Entry 5S5Z (X-ray diffraction, 2.55 A resolution); this record covers chains A and E of the 6 polymer chains in the assembly.

[Chain A]
Molecule: Tubulin alpha-1B chain
Organism: Bos taurus
UniProt: P81947 (TBA1B_BOVIN); residues 1-451 here = UniProt positions 1-451
Sequence (451 residues; each row starts with the number of its first residue):
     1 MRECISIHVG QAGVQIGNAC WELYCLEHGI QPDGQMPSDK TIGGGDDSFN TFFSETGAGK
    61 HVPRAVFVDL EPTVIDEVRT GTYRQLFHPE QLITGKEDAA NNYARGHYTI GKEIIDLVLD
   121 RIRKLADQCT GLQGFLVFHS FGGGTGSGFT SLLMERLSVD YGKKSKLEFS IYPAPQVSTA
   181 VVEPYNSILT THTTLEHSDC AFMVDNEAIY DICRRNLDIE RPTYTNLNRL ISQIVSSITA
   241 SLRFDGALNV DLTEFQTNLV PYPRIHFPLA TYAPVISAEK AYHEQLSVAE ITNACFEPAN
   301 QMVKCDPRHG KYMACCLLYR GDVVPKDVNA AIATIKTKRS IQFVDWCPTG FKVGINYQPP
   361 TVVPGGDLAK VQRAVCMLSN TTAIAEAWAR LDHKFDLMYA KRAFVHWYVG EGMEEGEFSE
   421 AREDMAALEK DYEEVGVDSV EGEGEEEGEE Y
Disordered / not traced: 439-451
Metal / ion sites: Ca2+: Asp39, Thr41, Glu55
Ligand contacts: GTP (guanosine-5'-triphosphate): Gly10, Gln11, Ala12, Gln15, Ile16, Asp69, Asp98, Ala99, Ala100, Asn101, Ser140, Gly142, Gly143, Gly144, Thr145, Gly146, Ile171, Pro173, Val177, Ser178, Glu183, Asn206, Tyr224, Leu227, Asn228, Ile231

[Chain E]
Molecule: Stathmin-4
Organism: Rattus norvegicus
UniProt: P63043 (STMN4_RAT); residues 5-145 here correspond to UniProt positions 49-189 (UniProt number = residue number + 44)
Sequence (143 residues; numbered 3 to 145; the number before each row is that of its first residue):
     3 MADMEVIELN KCTSGQSFEV ILKPPSFDGV PEFNASLPRR RDPSLEEIQK KLEAAEERRK
    63 YQEAELLKHL AEKREHEREV IQKAIEENNN FIKMAKEKLA QKMESNKENR EAHLAAMLER
   123 LQEKDKHAEE VRKNKELKEE ASR
Disordered / not traced: 3-5, 29-43, 144-145
Construct notes: initiating methionine (3); expression tag (4)
UniProt features mapped onto this chain:
  - modified residue: Ser46 (Phosphoserine)

[Chain A / chain E interface]
Residue-residue contacts (63; chain A residue first):
  His107(A) - Leu54(E)
  Tyr108(A) - Leu54(E)  hydrophobic
  Tyr108(A) - Ala57(E)  hydrophobic
  Thr109(A) - Arg61(E)  hydrogen bond
  Lys112(A) - Glu55(E)
  Lys112(A) - Glu58(E)  salt bridge
  Leu152(A) - Ile50(E)  hydrophobic
  Glu155(A) - Ile50(E)
  Arg156(A) - Leu47(E)
  Arg156(A) - Gln51(E)
  Val159(A) - Pro45(E)
  Val159(A) - Leu47(E)
  His197(A) - Asp44(E)  salt bridge
  His197(A) - Pro45(E)
  Asp245(A) - Cys14(E)
  Asp245(A) - Ser16(E)  hydrogen bond (backbone-side chain)
  Ala247(A) - Asn12(E)
  Ala247(A) - Ser19(E)
  Leu248(A) - Ser19(E)
  Pro325(A) - Gln18(E)
  Pro325(A) - Phe20(E)  hydrophobic
  Val328(A) - Phe20(E)  hydrophobic
  Asn329(A) - Met6(E)
  Asn329(A) - Val8(E)
  Asn329(A) - Phe20(E)
  Asn329(A) - Val22(E)
  Ile332(A) - Val22(E)  hydrophobic
  Lys336(A) - Leu24(E)
  Asp345(A) - Pro27(E)
  Asp345(A) - Ser28(E)  hydrogen bond (backbone-backbone)
  Trp346(A) - Pro27(E)
  Cys347(A) - Pro27(E)
  Pro348(A) - Lys25(E)
  Pro348(A) - Pro27(E)
  Thr349(A) - Ile23(E)
  Thr349(A) - Leu24(E)  hydrogen bond (backbone-backbone)
  Thr349(A) - Lys25(E)  hydrogen bond (backbone-backbone)
  Gly350(A) - Val22(E)
  Phe351(A) - Glu21(E)
  Phe351(A) - Val22(E)  hydrogen bond (backbone-backbone)
  Phe351(A) - Leu24(E)  hydrophobic
  Lys352(A) - Phe20(E)
  Lys352(A) - Glu21(E)  salt bridge
  Val353(A) - Ser19(E)
  Val353(A) - Phe20(E)  hydrogen bond (backbone-backbone)
  Gly354(A) - Gln18(E)
  Gly354(A) - Ser19(E)
  Ile355(A) - Gly17(E)
  Ile355(A) - Gln18(E)  hydrogen bond (backbone-backbone)
  Asn356(A) - Ser16(E)
  Tyr357(A) - Cys14(E)
  Tyr357(A) - Thr15(E)
  Tyr357(A) - Ser16(E)  hydrogen bond (backbone-backbone)
  Tyr357(A) - Gly17(E)
  Tyr357(A) - Gln18(E)  hydrogen bond
  Val409(A) - Gln64(E)  hydrogen bond (backbone-side chain)
  Gly410(A) - Arg61(E)
  Gly410(A) - Gln64(E)
  Glu411(A) - Arg61(E)  hydrogen bond (backbone-side chain)
  Gly412(A) - Ala57(E)
  Gly412(A) - Arg60(E)  hydrogen bond (backbone-side chain)
  Gly412(A) - Arg61(E)
  Glu414(A) - Arg60(E)
Also at the interface, not in a pair above, chain A (40 interface residues in all): Asp116, Ser158, Glu196, Gly246, Ala333
Also at the interface, not in a pair above, chain E (33 interface residues in all): Leu11, Pro26, Ser46, Lys53

[In short]
40 residues of chain A face 33 of chain E across their interface, with 13 hydrogen bonds and 3 salt bridges.
Among the polar pairs are Lys112(A)-Glu58(E), His197(A)-Asp44(E) and Lys352(A)-Glu21(E). Ligands of chain A:
GTP. Asp39(A), Thr41(A) and Glu55(A) form the Ca2+ site.
Chain A is Tubulin alpha-1B chain (Bos taurus) and chain E is Stathmin-4 (Rattus norvegicus); the structure,
Tubulin-Z2856434944-complex, was determined by X-ray diffraction, deposited together with 5S4L, 5S4M, 5S4N,
5S4O, 5S4P, 5S4Q and 52 further entries.
